PDB entry 2ZUK | X-ray diffraction, 2.41 A resolution | chains A and B

Chain A (and B):
Name: Alpha-amino-epsilon-caprolactam racemase
From: Achromobacter obae
Notes: EC 5.1.1.15; chain B of this document is another copy of the same molecule, construct and numbering; everything in this record applies to it too
Reference sequence: Q7M181 (Q7M181_9BURK); residues 1-436 here = UniProt positions 1-436
Sequence (439 residues; row label = number of the first residue in the row; numbers below 1 keep their minus sign (Gly-2 is residue -2)):
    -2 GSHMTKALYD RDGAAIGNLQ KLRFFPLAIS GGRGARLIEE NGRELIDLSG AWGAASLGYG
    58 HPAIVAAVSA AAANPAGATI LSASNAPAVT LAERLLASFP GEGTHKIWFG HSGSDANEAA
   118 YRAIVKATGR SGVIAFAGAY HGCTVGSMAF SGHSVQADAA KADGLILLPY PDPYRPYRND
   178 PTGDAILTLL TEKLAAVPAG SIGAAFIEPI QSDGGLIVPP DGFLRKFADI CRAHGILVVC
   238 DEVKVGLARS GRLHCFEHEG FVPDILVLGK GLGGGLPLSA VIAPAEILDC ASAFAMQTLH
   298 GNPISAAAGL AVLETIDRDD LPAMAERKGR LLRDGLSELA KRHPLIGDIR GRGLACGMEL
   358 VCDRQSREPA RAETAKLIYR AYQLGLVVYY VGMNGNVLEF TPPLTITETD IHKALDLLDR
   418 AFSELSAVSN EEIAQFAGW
Not modelled in the structure: -2 to 1, 148-160 (chain B: -2 to 2, 151-158)
Differences from the reference sequence: expression tag (-2 to 0)
Curated features (UniProtKB/Swiss-Prot):
  - active site: Tyr137
  - binding site (pyridoxal 5'-phosphate): Gly110, Ser111, Tyr137, Asp238 to Lys241, Thr295
  - modified residue: Lys267 (N6-(pyridoxal phosphate)lysine)
Covalent attachments: pyridoxal phosphate (PLP) linked to Lys267
Small-molecule neighbours:
  - azepan-2-one (ICC): Leu19, Trp49, Tyr137, Lys241, Glu396, Trp436
  - pyridoxal phosphate (PLP): Ser109, Gly110, Ser111, Asn114, Tyr137, His138, Gly139, Glu205, Ser209, Asp238, Val240, Lys241

How chain A and chain B interact:
Contacting residue pairs (215; chain A residue first):
  Leu5(A) - Ala83(B)  hydrophobic
  Tyr6(A) - Ser81(B)
  Arg8(A) - Val86(B)
  Arg8(A) - Thr87(B)
  Arg8(A) - Glu90(B)  salt bridge
  Asp9(A) - Ile77(B)
  Asp9(A) - Ser81(B)  hydrogen bond
  Asp9(A) - Val86(B)
  Gly10(A) - Lys103(B)  hydrogen bond (backbone-side chain)
  Ala11(A) - Lys103(B)
  Ala12(A) - Ala89(B)  hydrophobic
  Ala12(A) - Leu93(B)  hydrophobic
  Ala12(A) - Lys103(B)
  Ala12(A) - Ile104(B)  hydrogen bond (backbone-backbone)
  Ile13(A) - Ile77(B)  hydrophobic
  Ile13(A) - Ala89(B)  hydrophobic
  Ile13(A) - Ile104(B)
  Ile13(A) - Phe106(B)  hydrophobic
  Gly14(A) - Lys103(B)
  Gly14(A) - Ile104(B)  hydrogen bond (backbone-backbone)
  Gly14(A) - Leu285(B)
  Gly14(A) - Asp286(B)
  Asn15(A) - Leu285(B)  hydrogen bond (backbone-backbone)
  Asn15(A) - Asp286(B)  hydrogen bond (backbone-side chain)
  Asn15(A) - Ala288(B)
  Asn15(A) - Ser289(B)
  Asn15(A) - Ala290(B)
  Leu16(A) - Trp105(B)
  Leu16(A) - Ala120(B)  hydrophobic
  Leu16(A) - Leu285(B)  hydrogen bond (backbone-backbone)
  Leu16(A) - Ala288(B)  hydrogen bond (backbone-backbone)
  Leu16(A) - Ser289(B)
  Leu16(A) - Ala290(B)  hydrogen bond (backbone-backbone)
  Leu16(A) - Phe291(B)  hydrogen bond (backbone-backbone)
  Leu16(A) - Ala292(B)  hydrogen bond (backbone-backbone)
  Gln17(A) - Ile77(B)
  Gln17(A) - Leu78(B)
  Gln17(A) - Trp105(B)
  Gln17(A) - Phe106(B)  hydrogen bond (side chain-backbone)
  Gln17(A) - Ala292(B)
  Gln17(A) - Met293(B)
  Gln17(A) - His297(B)
  Lys18(A) - Leu78(B)
  Lys18(A) - Ser289(B)
  Lys18(A) - Ala290(B)  hydrogen bond (backbone-backbone)
  Leu19(A) - Leu78(B)  hydrogen bond (backbone-backbone)
  Leu19(A) - Ser79(B)
  Leu19(A) - Ala290(B)  hydrophobic
  Leu19(A) - Met293(B)  hydrophobic
  Arg20(A) - Ile77(B)  hydrogen bond (side chain-backbone)
  Arg20(A) - Leu78(B)  hydrogen bond (side chain-backbone)
  Arg20(A) - Ser79(B)
  Arg20(A) - Ala80(B)  hydrogen bond (side chain-backbone)
  Arg20(A) - Ser81(B)
  Leu24(A) - Ala80(B)  hydrophobic
  Leu24(A) - Ser81(B)  hydrogen bond (backbone-backbone)
  Ala25(A) - Ser81(B)
  Ile26(A) - Ala73(B)
  Ile26(A) - Gly74(B)
  Ile26(A) - Ala80(B)  hydrophobic
  Ile26(A) - Ser81(B)  hydrogen bond (backbone-backbone)
  Ile26(A) - Asn82(B)
  Ile26(A) - Ala83(B)  hydrogen bond (backbone-backbone)
  Ser27(A) - Asn71(B)
  Ser27(A) - Ala73(B)
  Gly28(A) - Asn71(B)
  Gly28(A) - Pro72(B)
  Gly28(A) - Ala73(B)
  Gly29(A) - Asn71(B)  hydrogen bond (backbone-side chain)
  Gly29(A) - Pro72(B)  hydrogen bond (backbone-backbone)
  Leu34(A) - Gly74(B)
  Ala48(A) - Ala75(B)  hydrophobic
  Ala48(A) - Thr295(B)
  Trp49(A) - Ser79(B)  hydrogen bond
  Trp49(A) - Thr295(B)
  Ala51(A) - Leu296(B)  hydrophobic
  Tyr56(A) - Pro72(B)  hydrophobic
  Tyr56(A) - Gly74(B)
  Gly57(A) - Ala69(B)
  Gly57(A) - Ala70(B)
  Gly57(A) - Pro72(B)
  Val62(A) - Ala69(B)
  Val62(A) - Ala70(B)  hydrophobic
  Val65(A) - Val65(B)  hydrophobic
  Ser66(A) - Ser66(B)  hydrogen bond
  Ala69(A) - Gly57(B)
  Ala69(A) - Val62(B)
  Ala70(A) - Gly57(B)
  Ala70(A) - Val62(B)  hydrophobic
  Asn71(A) - Gly28(B)
  Asn71(A) - Gly29(B)  hydrogen bond (side chain-backbone)
  Pro72(A) - Gly28(B)
  Pro72(A) - Gly29(B)  hydrogen bond (backbone-backbone)
  Pro72(A) - Tyr56(B)  hydrophobic
  Pro72(A) - Gly57(B)
  Ala73(A) - Ile26(B)
  Ala73(A) - Ser27(B)
  Ala73(A) - Gly28(B)
  Gly74(A) - Ile26(B)
  Gly74(A) - Leu34(B)
  Gly74(A) - Tyr56(B)
  Ala75(A) - Ala48(B)  hydrophobic
  Ile77(A) - Asp9(B)
  Ile77(A) - Ile13(B)  hydrophobic
  Ile77(A) - Gln17(B)
  Ile77(A) - Arg20(B)  hydrogen bond (backbone-side chain)
  Leu78(A) - Gln17(B)
  Leu78(A) - Lys18(B)
  Leu78(A) - Leu19(B)  hydrogen bond (backbone-backbone)
  Leu78(A) - Arg20(B)  hydrogen bond (backbone-side chain)
  Ser79(A) - Leu19(B)
  Ser79(A) - Arg20(B)
  Ser79(A) - Trp49(B)  hydrogen bond
  Ser79(A) - Tyr386(B)  hydrogen bond
  Ala80(A) - Arg20(B)  hydrogen bond (backbone-side chain)
  Ala80(A) - Leu24(B)
  Ala80(A) - Ile26(B)  hydrophobic
  Ser81(A) - Tyr6(B)
  Ser81(A) - Asp9(B)  hydrogen bond
  Ser81(A) - Arg20(B)
  Ser81(A) - Leu24(B)  hydrogen bond (backbone-backbone)
  Ser81(A) - Ala25(B)
  Ser81(A) - Ile26(B)  hydrogen bond (backbone-backbone)
  Asn82(A) - Ile26(B)
  Ala83(A) - Leu5(B)  hydrophobic
  Ala83(A) - Ile26(B)  hydrogen bond (backbone-backbone)
  Val86(A) - Leu5(B)  hydrophobic
  Val86(A) - Arg8(B)
  Val86(A) - Asp9(B)
  Val86(A) - Ile13(B)  hydrophobic
  Ala89(A) - Ala12(B)  hydrophobic
  Ala89(A) - Ile13(B)  hydrophobic
  Glu90(A) - Arg8(B)  salt bridge
  Leu93(A) - Ala12(B)
  Lys103(A) - Gly10(B)  hydrogen bond (side chain-backbone)
  Lys103(A) - Ala11(B)
  Lys103(A) - Ala12(B)
  Lys103(A) - Gly14(B)
  Ile104(A) - Ala12(B)  hydrogen bond (backbone-backbone)
  Ile104(A) - Ile13(B)
  Ile104(A) - Gly14(B)  hydrogen bond (backbone-backbone)
  Trp105(A) - Leu16(B)
  Trp105(A) - Gln17(B)
  Phe106(A) - Gln17(B)  hydrogen bond (backbone-side chain)
  His108(A) - His108(B)
  His108(A) - Pro274(B)
  Ser109(A) - Gln294(B)  hydrogen bond
  Ser111(A) - Gln294(B)
  Glu115(A) - Cys140(B)
  Glu115(A) - Thr141(B)
  Glu115(A) - Val142(B)
  Arg119(A) - Cys140(B)
  Arg119(A) - Val142(B)
  Arg119(A) - Met145(B)
  Ala120(A) - Leu16(B)  hydrophobic
  Tyr137(A) - Met293(B)
  Cys140(A) - Arg119(B)
  Cys140(A) - Phe291(B)  hydrogen bond (side chain-backbone)
  Cys140(A) - Met293(B)
  Thr141(A) - Glu115(B)
  Thr141(A) - Gln294(B)
  Val142(A) - Glu115(B)  hydrogen bond (backbone-side chain)
  Val142(A) - Arg119(B)
  Val142(A) - Val142(B)  hydrophobic
  Val142(A) - Gly143(B)
  Gly143(A) - Val142(B)
  Lys267(A) - Thr295(B)
  Gly272(A) - Leu296(B)
  Gly272(A) - Asn299(B)
  Leu273(A) - Leu273(B)  hydrophobic
  Leu273(A) - Leu296(B)
  Leu273(A) - Ile301(B)  hydrophobic
  Pro274(A) - His108(B)
  Pro274(A) - Pro274(B)  hydrophobic
  Pro274(A) - Asn299(B)
  Leu285(A) - Gly14(B)
  Leu285(A) - Asn15(B)  hydrogen bond (backbone-backbone)
  Leu285(A) - Leu16(B)  hydrogen bond (backbone-backbone)
  Asp286(A) - Gly14(B)
  Asp286(A) - Asn15(B)  hydrogen bond (side chain-backbone)
  Ala288(A) - Asn15(B)
  Ala288(A) - Leu16(B)  hydrogen bond (backbone-backbone)
  Ser289(A) - Asn15(B)
  Ser289(A) - Lys18(B)
  Ser289(A) - Ala434(B)
  Ala290(A) - Asn15(B)
  Ala290(A) - Leu16(B)
  Ala290(A) - Lys18(B)  hydrogen bond (backbone-backbone)
  Ala290(A) - Leu19(B)  hydrophobic
  Ala290(A) - Trp436(B)
  Phe291(A) - Leu16(B)  hydrogen bond (backbone-backbone)
  Phe291(A) - Cys140(B)  hydrogen bond (backbone-side chain)
  Ala292(A) - Leu16(B)  hydrogen bond (backbone-backbone)
  Ala292(A) - Gln17(B)
  Ala292(A) - Cys140(B)  hydrophobic
  Met293(A) - Gln17(B)
  Met293(A) - Lys18(B)
  Met293(A) - Leu19(B)  hydrophobic
  Met293(A) - Cys140(B)
  Gln294(A) - Ser109(B)  hydrogen bond
  Gln294(A) - Ser111(B)
  Gln294(A) - Thr141(B)
  Thr295(A) - Ala48(B)
  Thr295(A) - Lys267(B)
  Leu296(A) - Ala51(B)  hydrophobic
  Leu296(A) - Gly272(B)
  Leu296(A) - Leu273(B)
  His297(A) - Gln17(B)
  Asn299(A) - Gly272(B)
  Asn299(A) - Pro274(B)
  Ile301(A) - Leu273(B)  hydrophobic
  Tyr386(A) - Ser79(B)  hydrogen bond (side chain-backbone)
  Ala434(A) - Ser289(B)
  Gly435(A) - Ala290(B)
  Trp436(A) - Ala290(B)
Other interface residues (no listed pair), chain A (95 interface residues in all): Ile35, Thr76, Ala85, Thr87, His102, Ala116, Met145, Ile284, Cys287, Ser302
Other interface residues (no listed pair), chain B (94 interface residues in all): Thr76, Ala85, His102, Ala116, Tyr137, Ile284, Cys287, Ser302, Gly435

Summary:
Chain A and chain B form an interface of 95 and 94 residues respectively, with 53 hydrogen bonds and 2 salt
bridges. Among the polar pairs are Arg8(A)-Glu90(B), Asp9(A)-Ser81(B) and Gly10(A)-Lys103(B). Bound to chain
A: azepan-2-one. Pyridoxal phosphate is covalently linked to Lys267(A).
Chain A and chain B are both Alpha-amino-epsilon-caprolactam racemase (Achromobacter obae); the structure, The
crystal structure of alpha-amino-epsilon-caprolactam racemase from Achromobacter obae complexed with epsilon
caprolactam (different binding mode), was determined by X-ray diffraction, deposited together with 3DXW and
3DXV.
